PDB entry 5WVK | electron microscopy, 4.20 A resolution (low resolution: residue-level contacts below are approximate; hydrogen-bond / salt-bridge calls are withheld) | chains S and T of the 47 polymer chains in the assembly

# Chain S
Protein: 26S proteasome regulatory subunit RPN3
From: Saccharomyces cerevisiae (strain ATCC 204508 / S288c)
Reference sequence: P40016 (RPN3_YEAST); numbering as in UniProt (aligned over 1-523)
Chain sequence (523 residues; row label = number of the first residue in the row):
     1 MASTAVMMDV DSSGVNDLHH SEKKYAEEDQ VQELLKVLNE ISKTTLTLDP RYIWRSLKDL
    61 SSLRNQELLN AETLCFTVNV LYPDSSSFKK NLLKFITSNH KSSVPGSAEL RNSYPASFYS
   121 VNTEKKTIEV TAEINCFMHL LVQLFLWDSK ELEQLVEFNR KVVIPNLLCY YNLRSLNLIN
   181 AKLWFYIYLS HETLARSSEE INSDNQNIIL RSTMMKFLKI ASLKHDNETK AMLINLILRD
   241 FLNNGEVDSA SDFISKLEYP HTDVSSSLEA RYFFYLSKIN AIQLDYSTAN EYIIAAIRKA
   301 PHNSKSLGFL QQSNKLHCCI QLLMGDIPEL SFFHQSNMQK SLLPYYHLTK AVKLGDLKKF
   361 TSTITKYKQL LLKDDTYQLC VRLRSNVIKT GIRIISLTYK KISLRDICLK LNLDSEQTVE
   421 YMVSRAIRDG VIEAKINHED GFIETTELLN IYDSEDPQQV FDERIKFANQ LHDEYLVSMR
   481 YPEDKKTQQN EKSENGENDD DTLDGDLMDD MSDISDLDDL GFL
Not modelled in the structure: 1-125, 479-523

# Chain T
Protein: 26S proteasome regulatory subunit RPN12
From: Saccharomyces cerevisiae (strain ATCC 204508 / S288c)
Reference sequence: P32496 (RPN12_YEAST); numbering as in UniProt (aligned over 1-274)
Chain sequence (274 residues; row label = number of the first residue in the row):
     1 MPSLAELTKS LSIAFENGDY AACEKLLPPI KIELIKNNLL IPDLSIQNDI YLNDLMITKR
    61 ILEVGALASI QTFNFDSFEN YFNQLKPYYF SNNHKLSESD KKSKLISLYL LNLLSQNNTT
   121 KFHSELQYLD KHIKNLEDDS LLSYPIKLDR WLMEGSYQKA WDLLQSGSQN ISEFDSFTDI
   181 LKSAIRDEIA KNTELSYDFL PLSNIKALLF FNNEKETEKF ALERNWPIVN SKVYFNNQSK
   241 EKADYEDEMM HEEDQKTNII EKAMDYAISI ENIV
Not modelled in the structure: 273-274

# Interface between chain S and chain T
Pairs across the interface (72; chain S residue first):
  E199(S) - N93(T)
  E199(S) - K131(T)
  E200(S) - N93(T)
  I201(S) - N93(T)
  N202(S) - F90(T)
  N202(S) - S91(T)
  N202(S) - N92(T)
  N202(S) - N93(T)
  F241(S) - Q127(T)
  L242(S) - Q127(T)
  N243(S) - Q127(T)
  N244(S) - D130(T)
  G245(S) - Q127(T)
  G245(S) - Y128(T)
  E246(S) - S124(T)
  V247(S) - S124(T)
  D248(S) - K121(T)
  D248(S) - S124(T)
  Q283(S) - T120(T)
  L284(S) - T119(T)
  K368(S) - E137(T)
  L372(S) - I133(T)
  Y377(S) - E137(T)
  Q378(S) - Q127(T)
  V381(S) - I146(T)
  V381(S) - M153(T)
  R382(S) - H123(T)
  R382(S) - M153(T)
  R384(S) - R150(T)
  R384(S) - E154(T)
  S385(S) - M153(T)
  S385(S) - E154(T)
  K389(S) - M153(T)
  T418(S) - S156(T)
  E420(S) - Y197(T)
  E420(S) - L208(T)
  Y421(S) - G155(T)
  Y421(S) - Y157(T)
  Y421(S) - Q158(T)
  Y421(S) - L208(T)
  M422(S) - G155(T)
  S424(S) - N192(T)
  S424(S) - S196(T)
  S424(S) - Y197(T)
  R425(S) - L152(T)
  R425(S) - M153(T)
  R425(S) - G155(T)
  R425(S) - Y157(T)
  R425(S) - E188(T)
  R425(S) - N192(T)
  I427(S) - L195(T)
  I427(S) - S196(T)
  R428(S) - E188(T)
  R428(S) - K191(T)
  R428(S) - N192(T)
  A434(S) - L195(T)
  A434(S) - S196(T)
  K435(S) - S196(T)
  K435(S) - D198(T)
  I436(S) - S196(T)
  I436(S) - Y197(T)
  N437(S) - F199(T)
  H438(S) - N204(T)
  E439(S) - F199(T)
  E455(S) - K256(T)
  Q458(S) - K256(T)
  F461(S) - M264(T)
  I465(S) - A263(T)
  I465(S) - M264(T)
  H472(S) - I270(T)
  Y475(S) - I270(T)
  Y475(S) - E271(T)
Interface residues without a listed pair, chain S (49 interface residues in all): I208, I282, C380, I388, E433, Q459
Interface residues without a listed pair, chain T (54 interface residues in all): L44, K86, E125, L129, H132, D149, W151, I189, L200, P201, L209, F210, K232, H251, I260

# In short
The interface between chain S and chain T involves 49 residues on one side and 54 on the other.
Chain S is 26S proteasome regulatory subunit RPN3 and chain T is 26S proteasome regulatory subunit RPN12, both
from Saccharomyces cerevisiae (strain ATCC 204508 / S288c); the structure, Yeast proteasome-ADP-AlFx, was
determined by electron microscopy, deposited together with 5WVI.
